PDB entry 8E9H | electron microscopy, 2.70 A resolution | chains G and F of the 15 polymer chains in the assembly

# Chain G
Molecule: NADH-quinone oxidoreductase subunit G
From: Mycolicibacterium smegmatis MC2 155
Notes: EC 7.1.1.-
UniProtKB: A0QU30 (A0QU30_MYCS2); residues 1-794 here = UniProt positions 1-794
Amino-acid sequence (794 residues; row label = number of the first residue in the row):
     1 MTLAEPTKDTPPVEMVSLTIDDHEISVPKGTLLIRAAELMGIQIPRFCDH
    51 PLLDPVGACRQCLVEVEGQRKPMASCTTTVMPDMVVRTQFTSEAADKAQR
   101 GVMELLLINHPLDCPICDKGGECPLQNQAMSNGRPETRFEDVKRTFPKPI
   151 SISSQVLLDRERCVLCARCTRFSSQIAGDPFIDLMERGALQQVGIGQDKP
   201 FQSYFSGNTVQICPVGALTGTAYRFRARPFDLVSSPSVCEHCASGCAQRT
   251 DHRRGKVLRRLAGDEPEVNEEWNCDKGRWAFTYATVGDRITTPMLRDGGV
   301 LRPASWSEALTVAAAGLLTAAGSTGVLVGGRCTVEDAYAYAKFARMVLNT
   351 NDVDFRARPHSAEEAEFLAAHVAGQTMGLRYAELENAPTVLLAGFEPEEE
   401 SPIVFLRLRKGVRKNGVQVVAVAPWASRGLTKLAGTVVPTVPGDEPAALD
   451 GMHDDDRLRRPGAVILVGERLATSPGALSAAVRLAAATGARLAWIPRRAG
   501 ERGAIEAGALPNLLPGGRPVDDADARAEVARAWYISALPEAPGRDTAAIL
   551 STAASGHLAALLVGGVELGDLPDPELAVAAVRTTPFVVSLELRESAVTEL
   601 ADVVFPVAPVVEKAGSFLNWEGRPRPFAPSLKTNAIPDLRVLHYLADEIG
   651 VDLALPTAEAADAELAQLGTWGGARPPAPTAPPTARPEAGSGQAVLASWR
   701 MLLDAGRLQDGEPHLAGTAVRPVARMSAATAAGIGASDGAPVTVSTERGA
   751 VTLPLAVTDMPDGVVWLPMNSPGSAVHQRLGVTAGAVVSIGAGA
Disordered / not traced: 1-11, 794
Metal / ion sites: 2Fe-2S cluster Fe: Cys48, Cys59, Cys62, Cys76; 4Fe-4S cluster Fe site 1: His110, Cys114, Cys117, Cys123; 4Fe-4S cluster Fe site 2: Cys163, Cys166, Cys169, Cys213; 4Fe-4S cluster Fe site 3: Cys239, Cys242, Cys246, Cys274
Residues lining bound ligands:
  - 2Fe-2S cluster (FES): Arg46, Phe47, Cys48, Asp49, Gly57, Ala58, Cys59, Arg60, Gln61, Cys62, Ala74, Cys76
  - GTP (guanosine-5'-triphosphate): Lys276, Arg331, Tyr340, Arg497, Arg498, Gly564, Gly565, Val566, Glu567, Asp570, Leu590, Glu591, Leu592, Arg593, Ser595, Val607, Ala608, Lys613, Asp638, Arg700, Gly706, Arg707, Leu708, Gln709
  - 4Fe-4S cluster (SF4), molecule 1: His110, Pro111, Asp113, Cys114, Cys117, Lys119, Gly120, Cys123, Leu125, Gln126, Arg162, Val215, Gly216
  - 4Fe-4S cluster (SF4), molecule 2: Leu158, Cys163, Val164, Leu165, Cys166, Ala167, Arg168, Cys169, Val193, Cys213, Pro214, Val215, Ala217, Leu218
  - 4Fe-4S cluster (SF4), molecule 3: Cys239, His241, Cys242, Ser244, Gly245, Cys246, Gln248, Asn273, Cys274, Lys276, Gly277, Pro402, Ile403

# Chain F
Molecule: NADH-quinone oxidoreductase subunit F
From: Mycolicibacterium smegmatis MC2 155
Notes: EC 7.1.1.-
UniProtKB: A0QU31 (A0QU31_MYCS2); residue numbers follow UniProt; this construct covers 1-443
Amino-acid sequence (443 residues; numbered 1 to 443; the number before each row is that of its first residue):
     1 MTPLTPVLSRFWDEPEPWTLETYRRHDGYQGLQRALSMGPDDVIAFVKDS
    51 GLRGRGGAGFPTGTKWSFIPQERGDQPAGGPAAKPHYLVINADESEPGTC
   101 KDIPLLLTTPHFLVEGAIIAAYAIRARHAFIYVRGEVLPVLRRLQAAVAE
   151 AYAAGYLGTDIMGSGFDLDLIVHAGAGAYICGEETALLDSLEGRRGQPRL
   201 RPPFPAVAGLYACPTVVNNVESIASVPPIMVNGVDWFRSMGSEKSPGFTL
   251 YSLSGHVTRPGQYEAPLGITLRELLEYAGGVRAGHQLKFWTPGGSSTPLL
   301 TAEHLDVPLDYEGMASVGSMLGTKALQIFDETTCVVRAVRRWTQFYAHES
   351 CGKCTPCREGTYWLAQIYARLENGAGTEADIDKLLDISDNIFGKSFCALG
   401 DGAASPIMSSIKHFRDEYVAHLDGGCPFDPHASTLMATEGAGV
Disordered / not traced: 1, 438-443
Metal / ion sites: Zn2+: Cys334, Glu372, His421, Cys426; 4Fe-4S cluster Fe: Cys351, Cys354, Cys357, Cys397
Residues lining bound ligands:
  - FMN (flavin mononucleotide): Gly54, Arg55, Gly56, Gly57, Ala58, Phe60, Thr62, Lys65, Asn91, Asp93, Glu94, Ser95, Tyr179, Ile180, Gly182, Glu183, Glu184, Val217, Asn218, Asn219, Ser222, Ala398, Leu399
  - 4Fe-4S cluster (SF4): Ile180, Pro198, Ser350, Cys351, Gly352, Lys353, Cys354, Cys357, Arg358, Ser395, Phe396, Cys397, Leu399, Gly400

# Interface between chain G and chain F
Residue-residue contacts - 63 pairs, chain G then chain F:
  Pro55(G) - Leu200(F)
  Val56(G) - Leu200(F)
  Val56(G) - Phe396(F)
  Gly57(G) - Phe396(F)
  Ala58(G) - Lys353(F)
  Ala58(G) - Cys354(F)
  Ala58(G) - Thr355(F)
  Cys59(G) - Thr355(F)  hydrogen bond (backbone-side chain)
  Cys59(G) - Pro356(F)
  Arg60(G) - Pro356(F)
  Arg60(G) - Lys394(F)  hydrogen bond (side chain-backbone)
  Arg60(G) - Ser395(F)
  Arg60(G) - Phe396(F)
  Leu63(G) - Lys394(F)
  Lys71(G) - Gly393(F)
  Pro72(G) - Gly393(F)
  Pro72(G) - Lys394(F)
  Thr77(G) - Leu200(F)
  Ala98(G) - Lys394(F)
  Gly101(G) - Asn390(F)
  Glu104(G) - Trp363(F)
  Glu104(G) - Asn390(F)
  Leu105(G) - Pro356(F)  hydrophobic
  Leu105(G) - Glu359(F)
  Leu105(G) - Gly360(F)
  Leu105(G) - Trp363(F)  hydrophobic
  Leu106(G) - Thr355(F)
  Ile108(G) - Glu359(F)
  Ile108(G) - Trp363(F)  hydrophobic
  Asn109(G) - Tyr362(F)
  Arg138(G) - Trp363(F)
  Arg138(G) - Lys383(F)  hydrogen bond (backbone-side chain)
  Arg138(G) - Asp386(F)
  Phe139(G) - Trp363(F)
  Asp141(G) - Trp363(F)  hydrogen bond
  Asp141(G) - Gln366(F)
  Asp141(G) - Ile367(F)
  Asp141(G) - Arg370(F)  salt bridge
  Val142(G) - Tyr362(F)
  Val142(G) - Gln366(F)  hydrogen bond (backbone-side chain)
  Lys143(G) - Tyr362(F)
  Arg144(G) - Tyr362(F)  hydrogen bond (backbone-side chain)
  Val164(G) - Arg358(F)
  Leu165(G) - Arg358(F)
  Leu184(G) - Arg195(F)  hydrogen bond (backbone-side chain)
  Met185(G) - Arg195(F)
  Glu186(G) - Arg195(F)  hydrogen bond (backbone-side chain)
  Arg187(G) - Gly177(F)  hydrogen bond (side chain-backbone)
  Arg187(G) - Ala178(F)
  Arg187(G) - His348(F)  hydrogen bond (side chain-backbone)
  Arg187(G) - Ser350(F)
  Arg187(G) - Cys351(F)
  Gly188(G) - Ser350(F)  hydrogen bond (backbone-backbone)
  Gly188(G) - Cys351(F)  hydrogen bond (backbone-backbone)
  Gly188(G) - Gly352(F)
  Gly188(G) - Arg358(F)
  Ala189(G) - Arg358(F)
  Ala189(G) - Tyr362(F)  hydrophobic
  Gln191(G) - Arg195(F)  hydrogen bond
  Gln191(G) - Gln197(F)  hydrogen bond
  Gln191(G) - Cys351(F)
  Gln191(G) - Gly352(F)  hydrogen bond (side chain-backbone)
  Gln191(G) - Lys353(F)
Also at the interface, not in a pair above, chain G (35 interface residues in all): Lys97, Val102, Glu140
Also at the interface, not in a pair above, chain F (33 interface residues in all): Ala347, Glu349, Asp382, Ile387, Ile391

# Overview
The interface between chain G and chain F involves 35 residues on one side and 33 on the other; the contacts
include 15 hydrogen bonds and 1 salt bridge. Polar pairs include Asp141(G)-Arg370(F), Cys59(G)-Thr355(F) and
Arg60(G)-Lys394(F).
Chain G is NADH-quinone oxidoreductase subunit G and chain F is NADH-quinone oxidoreductase subunit F, both
from Mycolicibacterium smegmatis MC2 155; the structure, Mycobacterial respiratory complex I, fully-inserted
quinone, was determined by electron microscopy together with 8E9G and 8E9I from the same study.
